Entry 7OGM (electron microscopy, 3.70 A resolution); this record covers chains N and O of the 10 polymer chains in the assembly.

Chain N (and O):
Protein: Polyribonucleotide nucleotidyltransferase
From: Escherichia coli (strain K12)
Notes: EC 2.7.7.8; chain O of this document is another copy of the same molecule, construct and numbering; everything in this record applies to it too
Reference sequence: P05055 (PNP_ECOLI); residues 1-711 here = UniProt positions 1-711
Chain sequence (711 residues; numbered 1 to 711; the number before each row is that of its first residue):
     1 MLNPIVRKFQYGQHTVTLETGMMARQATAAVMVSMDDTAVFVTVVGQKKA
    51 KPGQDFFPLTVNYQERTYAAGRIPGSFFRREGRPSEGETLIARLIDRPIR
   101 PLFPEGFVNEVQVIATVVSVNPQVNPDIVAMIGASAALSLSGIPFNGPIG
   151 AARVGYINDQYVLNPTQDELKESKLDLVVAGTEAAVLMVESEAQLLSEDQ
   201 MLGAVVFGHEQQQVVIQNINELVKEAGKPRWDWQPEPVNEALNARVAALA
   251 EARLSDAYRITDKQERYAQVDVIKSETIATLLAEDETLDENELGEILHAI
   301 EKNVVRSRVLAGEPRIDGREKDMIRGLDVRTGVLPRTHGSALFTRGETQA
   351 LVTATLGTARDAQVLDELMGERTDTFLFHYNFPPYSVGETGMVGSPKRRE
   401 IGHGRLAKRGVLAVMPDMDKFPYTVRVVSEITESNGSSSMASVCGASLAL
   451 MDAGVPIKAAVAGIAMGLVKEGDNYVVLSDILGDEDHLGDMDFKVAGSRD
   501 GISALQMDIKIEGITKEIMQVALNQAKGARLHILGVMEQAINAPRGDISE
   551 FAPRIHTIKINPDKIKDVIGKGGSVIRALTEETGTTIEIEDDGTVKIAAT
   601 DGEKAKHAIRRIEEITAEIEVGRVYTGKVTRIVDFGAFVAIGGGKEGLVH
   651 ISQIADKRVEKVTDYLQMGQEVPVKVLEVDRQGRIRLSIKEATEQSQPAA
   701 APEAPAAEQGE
Disordered / not traced: 690-711 (chain O: 696-711)
Swiss-Prot annotation at these positions:
  - region: Phe77 to Arg80 (FFRR loop), Leu327 to Thr331 (Interaction with RNase E)
  - binding site (Mg(2+)): Asp486, Asp492
Reported in the primary citation:
  - binding site for 3'ETS(LeuZ): Lys566, Lys571, Lys657, Arg681, Gln682, Arg684, Arg686
  - mutagenesis - K566A/K571A, K657A/R658A, R681A/Q682A/R684A/R686A: decreased stability

How chain N and chain O interact:
Contacting residue pairs (64; chain N residue first):
  Asp328(N) with Met1(O); Leu2(O)
  Arg330(N) with Leu2(O), hydrogen bond (side chain-backbone); Pro4(O); Met22(O), hydrogen bond
  Leu334(N) with Met32(O), hydrophobic; Val118(O), hydrophobic
  Pro335(N) with Asp37(O); Ser119(O)
  Arg336(N) with Ser119(O); Val120(O)
  Thr337(N) with Tyr68(O); Val118(O)
  His338(N) with Gly71(O), hydrogen bond (side chain-backbone)
  Leu342(N) with Met22(O), hydrophobic; Met23(O), hydrophobic
  Gly346(N) with Arg25(O), hydrogen bond (backbone-side chain)
  Glu347(N) with Gln26(O)
  Gln349(N) with Met22(O), hydrogen bond (side chain-backbone); Met23(O); Ala24(O), hydrogen bond (side chain-backbone)
  Leu351(N) with Met23(O), hydrophobic
  Thr353(N) with Tyr68(O)
  Thr355(N) with Tyr68(O); Gly71(O); Arg72(O); Ile73(O)
  Asp361(N) with Ile73(O); Arg79(O), hydrogen bond (backbone-side chain)
  Ala362(N) with Arg79(O), hydrogen bond (backbone-side chain)
  Gln363(N) with Phe77(O), hydrogen bond (side chain-backbone); Phe78(O); Arg79(O)
  His379(N) with Arg79(O), hydrogen bond (side chain-backbone); Arg80(O)
  Tyr380(N) with Arg80(O), hydrogen bond (backbone-side chain)
  Asn381(N) with Arg66(O); Arg80(O), hydrogen bond
  Tyr385(N) with Ala24(O), hydrophobic; Phe41(O); Thr43(O); Ile114(O), hydrophobic
  Ser386(N) with Gln26(O), hydrogen bond (backbone-side chain)
  Gly388(N) with Gln26(O); Val45(O)
  Thr390(N) with Val45(O); Gln112(O), hydrogen bond
  Gly391(N) with Gln112(O), hydrogen bond (backbone-side chain)
  Val393(N) with Asn62(O); Gln64(O); Ile114(O), hydrophobic
  Thr424(N) with Ile73(O)
  Arg426(N) with Ile73(O); Pro74(O); Arg79(O); Arg80(O)
  Val428(N) with Tyr68(O), hydrophobic
  Glu430(N) with Arg66(O), salt bridge; Tyr68(O)
  Thr432(N) with Ala24(O)
  Glu433(N) with Ala24(O); Arg25(O), salt bridge; Gln26(O)
  Ser434(N) with Gln26(O), hydrogen bond (backbone-side chain)
Interface residues without a listed pair, chain N (40 interface residues in all): Val333, Leu356, Leu377, Pro384, Val387, Glu389, Asn435
Interface residues without a listed pair, chain O (36 interface residues in all): Ala27, Gln47, Ala69, Glu81, Glu110, Asn121

Summary:
Chain N and chain O form an interface of 40 and 36 residues respectively; the contacts include 16 hydrogen
bonds and 2 salt bridges. Among the polar pairs are Glu430(N)-Arg66(O), Glu433(N)-Arg25(O) and
Arg330(N)-Leu2(O). The paper reports a binding site for 3'ETS(LeuZ) at Lys566(N), Lys571(N) and Lys657(N)
among others; K566A/K571A, K657A/R658A and R681A/Q682A/R684A/R686A of chain N reduce stability.
Chain N and chain O are both Polyribonucleotide nucleotidyltransferase (Escherichia coli (strain K12)); the
structure, A cooperative PNPase-Hfq-RNA carrier complex facilitates bacterial riboregulation.
PNPase-3'ETS(leuZ)-Hfq, was determined by electron microscopy (same publication as 7OGK and 7OGL).
